Entry 9J8C (electron microscopy, 2.90 A resolution); this record covers chain A.

[Chain A]
Molecule: Isoform GlyT-1B of Sodium- and chloride-dependent glycine transporter 1
Source organism: Homo sapiens
UniProt: P48067 (SC6A9_HUMAN), isoform P48067-3; residues 1-652 here = UniProt positions 1-652
Chain sequence (652 residues; row label = number of the first residue in the row):
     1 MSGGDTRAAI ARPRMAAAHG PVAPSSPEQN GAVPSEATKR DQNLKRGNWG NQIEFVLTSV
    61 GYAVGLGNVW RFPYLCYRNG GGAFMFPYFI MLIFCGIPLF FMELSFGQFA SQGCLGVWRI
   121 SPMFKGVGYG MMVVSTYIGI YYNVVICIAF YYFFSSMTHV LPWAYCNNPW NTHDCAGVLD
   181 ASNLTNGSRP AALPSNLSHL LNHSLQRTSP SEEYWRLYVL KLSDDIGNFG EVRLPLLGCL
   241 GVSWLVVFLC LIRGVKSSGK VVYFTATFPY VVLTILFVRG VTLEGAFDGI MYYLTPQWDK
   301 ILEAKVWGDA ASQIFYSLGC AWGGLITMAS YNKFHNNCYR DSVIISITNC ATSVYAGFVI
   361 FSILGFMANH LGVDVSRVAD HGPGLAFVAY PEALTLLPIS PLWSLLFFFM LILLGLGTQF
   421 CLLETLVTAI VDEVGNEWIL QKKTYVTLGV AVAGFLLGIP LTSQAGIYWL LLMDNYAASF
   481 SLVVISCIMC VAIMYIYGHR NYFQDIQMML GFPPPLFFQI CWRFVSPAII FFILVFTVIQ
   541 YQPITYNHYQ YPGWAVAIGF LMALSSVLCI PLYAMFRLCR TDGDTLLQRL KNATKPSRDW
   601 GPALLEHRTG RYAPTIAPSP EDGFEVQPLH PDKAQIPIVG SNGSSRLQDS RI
Unresolved in the structure: 1-45, 180-206, 615-652
Disulfide bonds: Cys166-Cys175
Ion coordination: Na+ site 1: Gly61, Val64, Leu414, Thr418; Na+ site 2: Ala63, Asn68, Ser317 (together with sarcosine)
Ligand contacts: sarcosine (SAR): Tyr62, Ala63, Gly65, Leu66, Gly67, Asn68, Tyr142, Tyr316, Ser317, Leu318, Gly319, Trp322, Thr418
What the authors report for this chain:
  - binding site for sarcosine: Tyr62, Ala63, Leu66, Tyr142, Tyr316, Ser317, Gly319, Trp322
  - contacts within the chain: Tyr62-Thr418 (hydrogen bond), Arg78-Asn475, Lys305-Asp309, Arg78-Asp309 (salt bridge), Tyr316-Trp322 (pi stacking), His548-Tyr549 (cation-pi contact)
  - specificity-determining residues: Gly319, Leu422
  - mutagenesis - G319S (200-fold): decreased binding to sarcosine
  - binding site for cholesterol: Leu234, Leu237, Gly238, Gly241, Val242, Leu245, Phe455, Tyr476, Val484, Ile488, Val491, Tyr495, Phe531, Leu534, Tyr541, Tyr546, Phe560, Ala563, Leu564, Val567
  - conformationally variable residues (helix shift, side-chain flip): Phe480, Leu534

[In short]
Ligands of chain A: sarcosine. Gly61, Val64, Leu414 and Thr418 form the Na+ site 1. The Na+ site 2 is built by
Ala63, Asn68 and Ser317. From the paper: a binding site for cholesterol at Leu234, Leu237 and Gly238 among
others; G319S reduces binding to sarcosine.
Chain A is Isoform GlyT-1B of Sodium- and chloride-dependent glycine transporter 1 (Homo sapiens); the
structure, Human Glycine Transporter 1 in the Sarcosine-Bound State with an Occluded Conformation, was
determined by electron microscopy, deposited together with 9J8B and 9J8D.
